PDB entry 6TJV | electron microscopy, 3.20 A resolution | chains F and P of the 18 polymer chains in the assembly

[Chain F]
Molecule: NADH dehydrogenase subunit 5
From: Thermosynechococcus elongatus (strain BP-1)
UniProt: Q8DKF5 (Q8DKF5_THEEB); residues 1-611 here = UniProt positions 1-611
Sequence (611 residues; numbered 1 to 611; the number before each row is that of its first residue):
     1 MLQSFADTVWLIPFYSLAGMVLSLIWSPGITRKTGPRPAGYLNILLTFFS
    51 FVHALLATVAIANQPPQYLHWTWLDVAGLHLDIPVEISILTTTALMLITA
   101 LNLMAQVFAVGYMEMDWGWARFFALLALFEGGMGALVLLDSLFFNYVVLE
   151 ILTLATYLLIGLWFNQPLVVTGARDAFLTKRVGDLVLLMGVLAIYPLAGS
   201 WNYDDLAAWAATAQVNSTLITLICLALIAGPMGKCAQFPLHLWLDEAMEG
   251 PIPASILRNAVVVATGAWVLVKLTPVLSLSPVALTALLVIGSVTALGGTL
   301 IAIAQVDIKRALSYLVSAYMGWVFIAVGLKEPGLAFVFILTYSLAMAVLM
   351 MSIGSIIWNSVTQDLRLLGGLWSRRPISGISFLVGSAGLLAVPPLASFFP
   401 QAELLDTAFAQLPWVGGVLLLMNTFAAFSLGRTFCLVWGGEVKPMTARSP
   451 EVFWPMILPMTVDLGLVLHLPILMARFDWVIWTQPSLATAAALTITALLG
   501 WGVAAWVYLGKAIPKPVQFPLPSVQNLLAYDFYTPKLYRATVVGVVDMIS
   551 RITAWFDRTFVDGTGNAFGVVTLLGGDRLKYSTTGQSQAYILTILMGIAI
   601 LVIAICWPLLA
Unresolved in the structure: 1-4, 605-611
Residues lining bound ligands:
  - beta-carotene (BCR): Ile377, Glu451, Ile457, Thr461, Val462, Gly465, Leu466, His469, Ile472, Leu473, Phe477
  - chlorophyll a (CLA): Leu468, His469, Ile472
  - phosphatidylglycerol (PGT; (1S)-2-{[{[(2R)-2,3-dihydroxypropyl]oxy}(hydroxy)phosphoryl]oxy}-1-[(palmitoyloxy)methyl]ethyl stearate): Val561, Thr564, Gly565, Asn566, Phe568, Gly569, Thr572, Leu573
From the paper describing this entry:
  - catalytic residues: Tyr41 (from molecular simulation)
  - binding site for chlorophyll a: His469
  - contacts within the chain: Arg37-Glu114

[Chain P]
Molecule: Tlr0906 protein
From: Thermosynechococcus elongatus (strain BP-1)
UniProt: Q8DKF3 (Q8DKF3_THEEB); numbering as in UniProt (aligned over 1-437)
Sequence (437 residues; numbered 1 to 437; the number before each row is that of its first residue):
     1 MVQAMERPSSAKLPPLDHPLADIIYRLEAGGALIPDTPVNLMKIIGMYKA
    51 YSIPMDFYWRDLLYLGERVFINPFPFFKYFPTKEYFELPNHYAGDTADLR
   101 IWRGPAHAHPELMEFIEKGETGKMPRLLHHLWHDRINMEFSEDLARAMMW
   151 HRMGGQLDIYLDSEEYKAAADKAIRAYFKRNPLMLGLYKLFPDLFLEQAR
   201 QATYMNVLGLFWEVMAPVFFEISDRYDEGSITSVKDAMNFLVNGIFAIAG
   251 RPIYHHVYIDDEVHVLVPKEKGFMWLYEAAFPYVEAVFYRTSPFRGTKSY
   301 NAQANQVPTDQVDFHYGILFADKFPVGTAGIPPTLLHQDMYHFLPQYLKD
   351 YFHQHCRGEDDILVQLGIAFQHAMYTVTSAVLQATRAAFYYPLDDPNPEH
   401 LMANRRFFVAQMDRFLRPQYGIAEACKIRNVQDPNYL
Unresolved in the structure: 1-11
Residues lining bound ligands:
  - beta-carotene (BCR): Pro73, Phe74, Met184, Leu187, Leu194, Phe195, Gln198
  - Zn2+ (ZN): Tyr79, His130, Arg135

[How chain F and chain P interact]
Pairs across the interface (96; chain F residue first):
  Trp26(F) - Trp132(P)  hydrophobic
  Pro28(F) - Gly327(P)
  Arg32(F) - Gln338(P)  hydrogen bond (backbone-side chain)
  Arg32(F) - Asp360(P)  hydrogen bond (side chain-backbone)
  Lys33(F) - Glu120(P)
  Lys33(F) - Gln338(P)
  Lys33(F) - Tyr341(P)
  Thr34(F) - Glu120(P)
  Thr34(F) - His133(P)
  Thr34(F) - Asp134(P)
  Thr34(F) - Gln338(P)
  Gly35(F) - His133(P)  hydrogen bond (backbone-side chain)
  Arg37(F) - His133(P)
  Pro38(F) - Leu131(P)
  Tyr41(F) - Leu131(P)
  Tyr112(F) - Arg295(P)  hydrogen bond
  Glu114(F) - Glu139(P)
  Glu114(F) - Arg146(P)  salt bridge
  Met115(F) - Glu139(P)
  Met115(F) - Asp143(P)
  Met115(F) - Arg146(P)
  Met115(F) - Pro332(P)
  Met115(F) - Leu335(P)  hydrophobic
  Asp116(F) - Ala329(P)
  Asp116(F) - Gly330(P)  hydrogen bond (side chain-backbone)
  Asp116(F) - Leu335(P)
  Trp117(F) - His133(P)
  Trp117(F) - Asn137(P)
  Trp117(F) - Gly327(P)
  Trp117(F) - Thr328(P)
  Trp117(F) - Thr334(P)
  Trp117(F) - Leu335(P)  hydrophobic
  Trp117(F) - Gln338(P)
  Gly118(F) - Ala329(P)
  Arg121(F) - Ala329(P)
  Leu162(F) - Ala329(P)  hydrophobic
  Trp163(F) - Arg295(P)
  Trp163(F) - Gly296(P)
  Trp163(F) - Ala329(P)
  Trp163(F) - Gly330(P)
  Asn165(F) - Gly296(P)
  Asn165(F) - Pro325(P)
  Asn165(F) - Thr328(P)
  Gln166(F) - Arg295(P)
  Gln166(F) - Gly296(P)
  Gln166(F) - Thr297(P)
  Gln166(F) - Lys298(P)
  Gln166(F) - Ser299(P)
  Leu168(F) - Ser299(P)
  Leu168(F) - Ala304(P)  hydrophobic
  Gln305(F) - Gln303(P)
  Asp307(F) - Asn301(P)
  Asp307(F) - Ala302(P)  hydrogen bond (side chain-backbone)
  Arg310(F) - Asn301(P)  hydrogen bond
  Ile357(F) - Arg295(P)
  Trp358(F) - Arg146(P)
  Asn359(F) - Trp150(P)
  Ser360(F) - Trp150(P)
  Val361(F) - Trp150(P)  hydrophobic
  Val361(F) - Ser292(P)
  Val361(F) - Pro293(P)
  Val361(F) - Tyr300(P)
  Gln363(F) - Arg295(P)
  Gln363(F) - Tyr300(P)
  Asp364(F) - Ala302(P)
  Leu367(F) - Thr309(P)
  Ser373(F) - Asp193(P)
  Ser373(F) - Leu194(P)
  Arg374(F) - Asp193(P)
  Arg374(F) - Glu197(P)  salt bridge
  Pro376(F) - Phe191(P)  hydrophobic
  Pro376(F) - Leu194(P)
  Ile380(F) - Phe191(P)  hydrophobic
  Pro444(F) - Gln311(P)
  Met445(F) - Trp150(P)  hydrogen bond (backbone-side chain)
  Met445(F) - Pro308(P)
  Met445(F) - Thr309(P)
  Met445(F) - Gln311(P)
  Ala447(F) - Arg152(P)
  Arg448(F) - Trp150(P)
  Arg448(F) - Asp158(P)  salt bridge
  Arg448(F) - Leu161(P)
  Arg448(F) - Asp162(P)  salt bridge
  Arg448(F) - Glu197(P)
  Ser449(F) - Glu197(P)
  Pro450(F) - Met149(P)  hydrophobic
  Pro450(F) - Glu197(P)
  Pro450(F) - Gln201(P)
  Glu451(F) - Leu194(P)
  Glu451(F) - Gln198(P)  hydrogen bond (backbone-side chain)
  Val452(F) - Gln198(P)
  Trp454(F) - Pro73(P)
  Trp454(F) - Pro75(P)
  Trp454(F) - Phe76(P)  hydrophobic
  Ala529(F) - Gln303(P)  hydrogen bond (backbone-side chain)
  Tyr530(F) - Gln303(P)
Other interface residues (no listed pair), chain F (57 interface residues in all): Pro36, Phe164, Pro167, Glu249, Pro251, Val306, Arg366, Trp372, Ile377, Thr446
Other interface residues (no listed pair), chain P (57 interface residues in all): Phe74, Arg135, Arg200, Tyr204, Gln306, Phe314, Ile331

[Summary]
The chain F/chain P interface involves 57 residues from each chain; the contacts include 10 hydrogen bonds and
4 salt bridges. Polar contacts include Glu114(F)-Arg146(P), Arg374(F)-Glu197(P) and Arg448(F)-Asp158(P).
Beta-carotene is bound between chain F and chain P. From the paper: the catalytic residue Tyr41(F); a binding
site for chlorophyll a at His469(F).
Here chain F is NADH dehydrogenase subunit 5 and chain P is Tlr0906 protein, both from Thermosynechococcus
elongatus (strain BP-1). Entry 6TJV (Structure of the NDH-1MS complex from Thermosynechococcus elongatus) was
determined by electron microscopy.
